Entry 3V9I (X-ray diffraction, 2.85 A resolution); this record covers chains A and B.

Chain A (and B):
Protein: Delta-1-pyrroline-5-carboxylate dehydrogenase, mitochondrial
Source organism: Homo sapiens
Notes: EC 1.5.1.12; chain B of this document is another copy of the same molecule, construct and numbering; everything in this record applies to it too
Reference sequence: P30038 (AL4A1_HUMAN); residues 18-563 here = UniProt positions 18-563
Amino-acid sequence (566 residues; each row starts with the number of its first residue; numbers below 1 keep their minus sign (Met-2 is residue -2)):
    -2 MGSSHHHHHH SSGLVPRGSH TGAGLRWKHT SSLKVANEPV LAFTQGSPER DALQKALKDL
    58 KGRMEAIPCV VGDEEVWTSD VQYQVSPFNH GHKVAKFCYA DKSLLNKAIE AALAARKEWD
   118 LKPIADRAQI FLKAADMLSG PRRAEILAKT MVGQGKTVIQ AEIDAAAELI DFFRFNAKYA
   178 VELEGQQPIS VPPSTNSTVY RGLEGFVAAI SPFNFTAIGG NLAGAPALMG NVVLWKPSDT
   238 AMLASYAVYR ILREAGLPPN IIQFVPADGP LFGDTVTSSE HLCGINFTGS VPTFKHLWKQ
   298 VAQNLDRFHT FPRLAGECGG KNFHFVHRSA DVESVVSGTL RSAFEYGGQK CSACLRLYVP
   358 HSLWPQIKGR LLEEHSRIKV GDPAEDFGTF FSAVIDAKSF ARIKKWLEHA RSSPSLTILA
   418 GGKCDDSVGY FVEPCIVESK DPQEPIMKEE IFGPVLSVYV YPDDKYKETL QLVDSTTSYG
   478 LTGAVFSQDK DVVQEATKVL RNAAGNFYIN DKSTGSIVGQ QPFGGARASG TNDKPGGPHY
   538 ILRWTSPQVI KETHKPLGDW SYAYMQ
Unresolved in the structure: -2 to 22, 183-189, 316, 512-537, 563 (chain B: -2 to 22, 183-189, 316, 442-446, 512-537)
Construct notes: expression tag (-2 to 17); engineered mutation Leu352 (Ser in P30038)
UniProt features mapped onto this chain:
  - active site: Glu314 (Proton acceptor), Cys348 (Nucleophile)
  - binding site (NAD(+)): Ser208, Lys233, Gly286 to Thr290, Glu447
  - binding site (substrate): Ser513
  - site: Asn211 (Transition state stabilizer)
  - modified residue: Lys31 (N6-succinyllysine), Ser44 (Phosphoserine), Lys52 (N6-acetyllysine), Lys93 (N6-acetyllysine), Lys99 (N6-acetyllysine), Lys114 (N6-acetyllysine), Lys130 (N6-acetyllysine), Lys175 (N6-acetyllysine), Lys318 (N6-acetyllysine), Lys347 (N6-succinyllysine), Lys365 (N6-acetyllysine), Lys376 (N6-acetyllysine), Lys395 (N6-succinyllysine), Lys462 (N6-acetyllysine), Lys509 (N6-acetyllysine), Lys531 (N6-acetyllysine), Lys552 (N6-acetyllysine)
  - natural variant: Leu352 (S352L: In HYRPRO2; this construct carries the variant)
What the authors report for this chain:
  - conformationally variable residues (loop rearrangement, side-chain flip): Lys318, Cys348, Ser349, Ala350, Cys351, Leu352, Glu447

Chain A / chain B interface:
Residue-residue contacts (135):
  Ala39(A) with Tyr561(B)
  Phe40(A) with Tyr561(B)
  Thr41(A) with Ala560(B)
  Arg47(A) with Tyr561(B), hydrogen bond (side chain-backbone)
  Arg113(A) with Asn499(B)
  Asp117(A) with Arg498(B), salt bridge
  Leu118(A) with Arg498(B)
  Thr154(A) with Tyr561(B)
  Val155(A) with Tyr561(B), hydrophobic
  Ile156(A) with Tyr559(B), hydrophobic; Tyr561(B)
  Val196(A) with Arg498(B)
  Arg198(A) with Arg498(B), hydrogen bond (side chain-backbone); Asn499(B); Ala501(B), hydrogen bond (side chain-backbone)
  Val288(A) with Phe308(B), hydrophobic
  Phe291(A) with Phe308(B), hydrophobic
  Lys292(A) with Asp303(B); Phe308(B)
  Trp295(A) with Trp295(B); Leu302(B), hydrophobic; Phe308(B), hydrophobic; Pro309(B)
  Lys296(A) with Ala299(B); Leu302(B); Asp303(B), salt bridge
  Ala299(A) with Trp295(B); Lys296(B); Ala299(B), hydrophobic
  Gln300(A) with Lys296(B)
  Leu302(A) with Trp295(B), hydrophobic; Lys296(B)
  Asp303(A) with Lys292(B); Lys296(B), salt bridge
  Phe308(A) with Val288(B), hydrophobic; Phe291(B), hydrophobic; Lys292(B); Trp295(B), hydrophobic
  Pro309(A) with Trp295(B)
  Ser331(A) with Pro553(B); Leu554(B), hydrogen bond (side chain-backbone)
  Ser334(A) with Leu554(B); Gly555(B), hydrogen bond (side chain-backbone); Trp557(B)
  Gly335(A) with Leu554(B)
  Arg338(A) with Asp556(B); Trp557(B), hydrogen bond (side chain-backbone); Ser558(B), hydrogen bond (side chain-backbone); Tyr559(B), hydrogen bond
  Glu342(A) with Tyr559(B), hydrogen bond
  Glu371(A) with Trp557(B), hydrogen bond
  Arg374(A) with Trp557(B)
  Ile375(A) with Trp557(B), hydrophobic
  Phe384(A) with Tyr561(B); Met562(B)
  Gly385(A) with Met562(B)
  Thr386(A) with Met562(B)
  Phe387(A) with Trp557(B); Met562(B), hydrophobic
  Tyr476(A) with Phe305(B); His306(B); Thr307(B); Phe308(B), hydrophobic
  Thr494(A) with Ile547(B)
  Leu497(A) with Gln545(B)
  Arg498(A) with Asp117(B), salt bridge; Leu118(B); Val196(B); Tyr197(B); Arg198(B), hydrogen bond (backbone-side chain); Gln545(B), hydrogen bond (backbone-side chain)
  Asn499(A) with Arg113(B); Arg198(B)
  Ala501(A) with Arg198(B), hydrogen bond (backbone-side chain); Gln545(B), hydrogen bond (backbone-side chain)
  Gly502(A) with Gln545(B); Val546(B), hydrogen bond (backbone-backbone)
  Asn503(A) with Val546(B)
  Phe504(A) with Val546(B), hydrogen bond (backbone-backbone); Ile547(B); Lys548(B), hydrogen bond (backbone-backbone)
  Tyr505(A) with Lys548(B)
  Ile506(A) with Ile547(B), hydrophobic; Lys548(B), hydrogen bond (backbone-backbone); Glu549(B); Thr550(B), hydrogen bond (backbone-backbone)
  Asn507(A) with Thr550(B)
  Asp508(A) with Thr550(B), hydrogen bond; Leu554(B)
  Pro544(A) with Gly502(B)
  Gln545(A) with Leu497(B); Arg498(B), hydrogen bond (side chain-backbone); Ala501(B), hydrogen bond (side chain-backbone); Gly502(B); Phe504(B)
  Val546(A) with Gly502(B), hydrogen bond (backbone-backbone); Asn503(B); Phe504(B), hydrogen bond (backbone-backbone)
  Ile547(A) with Thr494(B); Phe504(B)
  Lys548(A) with Phe504(B), hydrogen bond (backbone-backbone); Tyr505(B); Ile506(B), hydrogen bond (backbone-backbone)
  Glu549(A) with Ile506(B)
  Thr550(A) with Ile506(B), hydrogen bond (backbone-backbone); Asn507(B); Asp508(B), hydrogen bond
  Pro553(A) with Ser331(B)
  Leu554(A) with Ser331(B), hydrogen bond (backbone-side chain); Ser334(B); Phe483(B), hydrophobic; Asn507(B); Asp508(B)
  Gly555(A) with Ser334(B), hydrogen bond (backbone-side chain)
  Asp556(A) with Ser334(B)
  Trp557(A) with Ser334(B); Arg338(B), hydrogen bond (backbone-side chain); Glu371(B), hydrogen bond; Arg374(B); Phe387(B)
  Ser558(A) with Arg338(B), hydrogen bond (backbone-side chain)
  Tyr559(A) with Ile156(B), hydrophobic; Arg338(B), hydrogen bond; Glu342(B), hydrogen bond
  Ala560(A) with Thr41(B)
  Tyr561(A) with Ala39(B); Phe40(B); Arg47(B), hydrogen bond (backbone-side chain); Thr154(B), hydrogen bond; Val155(B), hydrophobic; Ile156(B); Phe384(B)
  Met562(A) with Phe384(B); Gly385(B); Phe387(B), hydrophobic
Other interface residues (no listed pair), chain A (76 interface residues in all): Tyr197, Gly199, Glu201, Val298, His306, Cys315, Leu337, Ser475, Phe483, Lys509, Leu539
Other interface residues (no listed pair), chain B (78 interface residues in all): Gly199, Glu201, Gln300, Cys315, Glu330, Gly335, Leu337, Ile375, Thr386, Ser475, Lys495, Lys509, Leu539, Pro544

In short:
76 residues of chain A face 78 of chain B across their interface; the contacts include 37 hydrogen bonds and 4
salt bridges. Among the polar pairs are Asp117(A)-Arg498(B), Lys296(A)-Asp303(B) and Arg47(A)-Tyr561(B). From
the paper: conformational variability at Lys318(A), Cys348(A) and Ser349(A) among others.
Both chains are Delta-1-pyrroline-5-carboxylate dehydrogenase, mitochondrial (Homo sapiens). Entry 3V9I
(Crystal structure of human 1-pyrroline-5-carboxylate dehydrogenase mutant S352L) was determined by X-ray
diffraction, deposited together with 3V9G, 3V9H, 3V9J, 3V9K and 3V9L.
